PDB entry 6ALR | X-ray diffraction, 1.55 A resolution | chain A

== Chain A ==
Molecule: Alpha-ketoglutarate-dependent L-arginine hydroxylase
From: Streptomyces vinaceus
Notes: EC 1.14.11.41
UniProt: Q6WZB0 (ARGHX_STRVI); residues 1-358 here = UniProt positions 1-358
Chain sequence (394 residues; numbered -35 to 358; the number before each row is that of its first residue; numbers below 1 keep their minus sign (Met-35 is residue -35)):
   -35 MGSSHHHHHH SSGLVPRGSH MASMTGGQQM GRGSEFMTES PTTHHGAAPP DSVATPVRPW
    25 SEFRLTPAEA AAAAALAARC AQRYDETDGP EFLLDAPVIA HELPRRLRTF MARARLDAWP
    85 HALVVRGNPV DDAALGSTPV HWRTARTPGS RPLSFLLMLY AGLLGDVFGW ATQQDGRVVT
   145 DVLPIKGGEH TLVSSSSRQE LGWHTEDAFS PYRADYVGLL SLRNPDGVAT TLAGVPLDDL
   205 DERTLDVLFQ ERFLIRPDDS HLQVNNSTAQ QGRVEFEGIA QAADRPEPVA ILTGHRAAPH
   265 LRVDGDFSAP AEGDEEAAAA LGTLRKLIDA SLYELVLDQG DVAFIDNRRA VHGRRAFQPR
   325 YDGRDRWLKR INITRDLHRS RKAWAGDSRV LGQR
Unresolved in the structure: -35 to 21
Sequence notes: initiating methionine (-35); expression tag (-34 to 0)
Ion coordination: oxovanadium(2+) V: His168, Glu170, His316 (together with succinic acid)
Ligand contacts:
  - arginine (ARG): Gln137, Leu156, Val157, Ser158, Leu165, Gly166, Trp167, His168, Glu170, Asp222, Ser224, Asp268, Asp270, Phe271, Arg334
  - succinic acid (SIN): Val146, Leu165, His168, Glu170, Leu183, Thr194, His316, Gly317, Arg318, Arg330, Leu332, Arg334
  - oxovanadium(2+) (VVO): Leu165, His168, Glu170, His316, Arg334
What the authors report for this chain:
  - oxovanadium(2+) coordination: His168, His316
  - binding site for succinic acid: Arg334
  - binding site for oxovanadium(2+): Arg334
  - binding site for arginine: Arg334
  - conformationally variable residues (order/disorder transition): Gln137, Arg334
  - catalytic residues: Arg334 (proposed by the authors, not directly observed)

== Summary ==
Chain A binds succinic acid, arginine and oxovanadium(2+). His168, Glu170 and His316 form the oxovanadium(2+)
V site. From the paper: the catalytic residue Arg334; a binding site for succinic acid at Arg334.
Chain A is Alpha-ketoglutarate-dependent L-arginine hydroxylase (Streptomyces vinaceus); the structure, VioC
L-arginine hydroxylase bound to the vanadyl ion, L-arginine, and succinate, was determined by X-ray
diffraction (same publication as 6ALM, 6ALN, 6ALO, 6ALP and 6ALQ).
